Entry 6ZV7 (X-ray diffraction, 1.94 A resolution); this record covers chains H and I of the 3 polymer chains in the assembly.

Chain H:
Molecule: Prothrombin
From: Homo sapiens
Notes: EC 3.4.21.5
Reference sequence: P00734 (THRB_HUMAN); the construct lacks a stretch of the UniProt sequence and is renumbered around it, so the offset changes along the chain: 16-37 = UniProt 364-385; 38-60 = UniProt 387-409; 61-77 = UniProt 419-435; 78-97 = UniProt 437-456; 7 more segments
Sequence (259 residues; row label = number of the first residue in the row; note: 3 numbers in that range are skipped by the numbering (no residue carries them; nothing is unmodelled there); a row labelled like 60A-60E holds insertion residues (60A, then the next letters in order)):
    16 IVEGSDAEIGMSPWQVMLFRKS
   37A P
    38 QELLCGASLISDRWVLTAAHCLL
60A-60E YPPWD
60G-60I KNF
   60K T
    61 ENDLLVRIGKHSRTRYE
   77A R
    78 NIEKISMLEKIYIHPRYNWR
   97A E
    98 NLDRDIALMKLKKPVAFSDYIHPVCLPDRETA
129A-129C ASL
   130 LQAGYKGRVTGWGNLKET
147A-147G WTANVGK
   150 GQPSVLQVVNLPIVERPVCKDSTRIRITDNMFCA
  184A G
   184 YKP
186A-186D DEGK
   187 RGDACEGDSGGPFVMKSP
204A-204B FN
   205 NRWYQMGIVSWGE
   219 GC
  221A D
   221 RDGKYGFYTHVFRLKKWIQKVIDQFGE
Disordered / not traced: 147A-147G, 246-247
Swiss-Prot annotation at these positions:
  - region: Ala183 to Val200 (High affinity receptor-binding region which is also known as the TP508 peptide)
  - active site (Charge relay system): His57, Asp102, Ser195
  - glycosylation: Asn60H (N-linked (GlcNAc...) (complex) asparagine)
Cystine bridges: Cys42-Cys58, Cys168-Cys182, Cys191-Cys220
Glycans and other covalent adducts: N-acetylglucosamine (NAG) linked to Asn60H
Residues lining bound ligands: compound42b (QQW; [2-[[(1R)-1-(3-chlorophenyl)ethyl]amino]-7-methoxy-1,3-benzoxazol-5-yl]-[(2R,5R)-5-(2-hydroxyethyl)-2-methyl-morpholin-4-yl]methanone): His57, Tyr60A, Trp60D, Glu97A, Asn98, Leu99, Ile174, Asp189, Ala190, Cys191, Glu192, Asp194, Ser195, Val213, Ser214, Trp215, Gly216, Glu217, Gly219, Cys220, Gly226, Phe227, Tyr228

Chain I:
Molecule: Hirudin-2
Reference sequence: P28504 (HIR2_HIRME); residues 9-19 here correspond to UniProt positions 54-64 (UniProt number = residue number + 45)
Sequence (11 residues; numbered 9 to 19; the number before each row is that of its first residue):
     9 GDFEEIPEEYL
Modified positions: Tyr18 (O-sulfo-L-tyrosine; TYS)
Swiss-Prot annotation at these positions:
  - region: Asp10 to Leu19 (Interaction with fibrinogen-binding exosite of thrombin)
  - modified residue: Tyr18 (Sulfotyrosine)

Chain H / chain I interface:
Contacting residue pairs (21):
  Phe34(H) with Phe11(I), hydrophobic
  Gln38(H) with Phe11(I); Glu12(I); Glu13(I)
  Glu39(H) with Phe11(I)
  Leu40(H) with Phe11(I)
  Leu65(H) with Tyr18(I)
  Arg67(H) with Ile14(I)
  Arg73(H) with Phe11(I)
  Thr74(H) with Asp10(I); Phe11(I); Glu12(I), hydrogen bond (backbone-backbone)
  Arg75(H) with Glu12(I)
  Tyr76(H) with Glu12(I), hydrogen bond (backbone-side chain); Glu13(I); Pro15(I); Tyr18(I)
  Glu80(H) with Tyr18(I)
  Lys81(H) with Tyr18(I)
  Ile82(H) with Ile14(I), hydrophobic; Tyr18(I)
Also at the interface, not in a pair above, chain H (14 interface residues in all): Lys36
Also at the interface, not in a pair above, chain I (8 interface residues in all): Leu19

Overview:
The interface between chain H and chain I involves 14 residues on one side and 8 on the other; the contacts
include 2 hydrogen bonds. Polar contacts include Tyr76(H)-Glu12(I) and Thr74(H)-Glu12(I). Chain H binds
compound42b. Covalently linked N-acetylglucosamine: at Asn60H(H).
Here chain H is Prothrombin (Homo sapiens) and chain I is Hirudin-2. Entry 6ZV7 (Crystal Structure of Thrombin
in complex with compound42b) was determined by X-ray diffraction (same publication as 6ZUG, 6ZUH, 6ZUN, 6ZUU,
6ZUW, 6ZUX and 6ZV8).
